PDB entry 6H9C | electron microscopy, 3.74 A resolution | chains U and I of the 32 polymer chains in the assembly

# Chain U
Protein: VP4
Organism: Haloarcula californiae ATCC 33799
Reference sequence: A0A1C7A3R2 (A0A1C7A3R2_9VIRU); residue numbers follow UniProt; this construct covers 1-232
Sequence (232 residues; row label = number of the first residue in the row):
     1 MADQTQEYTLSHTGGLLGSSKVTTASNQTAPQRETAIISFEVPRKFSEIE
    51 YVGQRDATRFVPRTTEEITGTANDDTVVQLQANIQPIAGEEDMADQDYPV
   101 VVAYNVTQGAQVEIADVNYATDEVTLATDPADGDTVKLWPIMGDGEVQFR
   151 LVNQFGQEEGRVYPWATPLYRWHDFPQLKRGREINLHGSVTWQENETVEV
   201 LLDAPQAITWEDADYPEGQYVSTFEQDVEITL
Unresolved in the structure: 1-3

# Chain I
Protein: VP7
Organism: Haloarcula californiae ATCC 33799
Reference sequence: A0A1C7A3R1 (A0A1C7A3R1_9VIRU); residues 1-184 here = UniProt positions 1-184
Sequence (184 residues; row label = number of the first residue in the row):
     1 MGNIGNLSAEKQISLYDGQPFISEQDVAAGDPNTPALTIEGPDGYVIAVD
    51 AGTPIAPEFRDSNGEKLDPSTRVIVQKCDRQGNPLGDGIIFNDTLGRFNY
   101 NKMRTDPDYMRKTAKSLMVDEREIVKVFVDVPDGANGYDAERSRFTLGDD
   151 TSDFGKAVEIVDHDDLTEGETQAVKSASQRSGGA
Unresolved in the structure: 1-7, 175-184

# Chain U / chain I interface
Residue-residue contacts - 10 pairs, chain U then chain I:
  Arg44(U) with Glu40(I), salt bridge; Gly41(I), hydrogen bond (side chain-backbone); Arg122(I)
  Lys45(U) with Arg80(I); Gln81(I), hydrogen bond (side chain-backbone); Gly82(I); Arg122(I)
  Phe46(U) with Arg122(I)
  Glu194(U) with Arg122(I), salt bridge
  Leu232(U) with Gln81(I), hydrogen bond (backbone-side chain)
Also at the interface, not in a pair above, chain I (7 interface residues in all): Glu121

# Summary
5 residues of chain U and 7 residues of chain I are in contact; the contacts include 3 hydrogen bonds and 2
salt bridges. Polar contacts include Arg44(U)-Glu40(I), Glu194(U)-Arg122(I) and Arg44(U)-Gly41(I).
Chain U is VP4 and chain I is VP7, both from Haloarcula californiae ATCC 33799; the structure, Cryo-EM
structure of archaeal extremophilic internal membrane-containing Haloarcula californiae icosahedral virus 1
(HCIV-1) at 3.74 Angstroms ..., was determined by electron microscopy together with 6H82 from the same study.
